Entry 3BEF (X-ray diffraction, 2.20 A resolution); this record covers chains A and B of the 3 polymer chains in the assembly.

[Chain A]
Molecule: Prothrombin
Source organism: Homo sapiens
Notes: EC 3.4.21.5; fragment: thrombin light chain; engineered mutation(s): D102N
Reference sequence: P00734 (THRB_HUMAN); residues 1-14 here correspond to UniProt positions 336-349 (UniProt number = residue number + 335)
Chain sequence (46 residues; row label = number of the first residue in the row; a row labelled like 14A-14M holds insertion residues (14A, then the next letters in order)):
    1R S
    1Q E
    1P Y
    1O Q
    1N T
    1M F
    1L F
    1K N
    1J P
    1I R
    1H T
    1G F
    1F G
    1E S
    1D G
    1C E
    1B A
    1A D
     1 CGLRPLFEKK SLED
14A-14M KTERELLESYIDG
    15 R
Disordered / not traced: 14M, 15
Differences from the reference sequence: expression tag (1Q-1R)
Swiss-Prot annotation at these positions:
  - site: Arg-15 (Cleavage)

[Chain B]
Molecule: Prothrombin
Source organism: Homo sapiens
Notes: EC 3.4.21.5; fragment: thrombin heavy chain
Reference sequence: P00734 (THRB_HUMAN); the construct lacks a stretch of the UniProt sequence and is renumbered around it, so the offset changes along the chain: 16-36 = UniProt 364-384; 37-60 = UniProt 386-409; 61-77 = UniProt 419-435; 78-97 = UniProt 437-456; 7 more segments
Chain sequence (259 residues; row label = number of the first residue in the row; note: 1 number in that range is skipped by the numbering (no residue carries it; nothing is unmodelled there); a row labelled like 60A-60I holds insertion residues (60A, then the next letters in order)):
    16 IVEGSDAEIG MSPWQVMLFR K
   36A S
    37 PQELLCGASL ISDRWVLTAA HCLL
60A-60I YPPWDKNFT
    61 ENDLLVRIGK HSRTRYE
   77A R
    78 NIEKISMLEK IYIHPRYNWR
   97A E
    98 NLDRNIALMK LKKPVAFSDY IHPVCLPDRE TA
129A-129C ASL
   130 LQAGYKGRVT GWGNLKETWT
149A-149E ANVGK
   150 GQPSVLQVVN LPIVERPVCK DSTRIRITDN MFCAG
  184A Y
   185 KP
186A-186D DEGK
   187 RGDACEGDSG GPFVMKSP
204A-204B FN
   205 NRWYQMGIVS WGE
   219 GCD
  221A R
   222 DGKYGFYTHV FRLKKWIQKV IDQFGE
Disordered / not traced: 148-149, 149A-149D, 246-247
Differences from the reference sequence: engineered mutation Asn-102 (Asp462 in P00734)
Disulfides: Cys-42/Cys-58, Cys-168/Cys-182, Cys-191/Cys-220
Glycans and other covalent adducts: N-acetylglucosamine (NAG) linked to Asn-60G
Swiss-Prot annotation at these positions:
  - region: Ala-183 to Val-200 (High affinity receptor-binding region which is also known as the TP508 peptide)
  - active site (Charge relay system): His-57, Ser-195
  - glycosylation: Asn-60G (N-linked (GlcNAc...) (complex) asparagine)
What the authors report for this chain:
  - conformationally variable residues (loop rearrangement, order/disorder transition, register shift, side-chain flip): Met-32, Phe-34, Arg-73, Trp-141 to Glu-146, Gln-151, Arg-187, Cys-191, Gly-193, Trp-215 to Gly-219, Cys-220, Arg-221A
  - contacts within the chain: Asn-143/Gln-151 (hydrogen bond), Asn-143/Glu-192 (backbone contact), Glu-146/Arg-221A, Trp-215/Phe-227 (pi stacking), Arg-187/Asp-221
  - catalytic residues: Gly-193
  - catalytic residues: His-57, Ser-195 (citing earlier work)
  - allosteric site: Phe-34, Arg-73
  - mutagenesis - D102N: abolished catalytic activity (citing earlier work)

[How chain A and chain B interact]
Residue-residue contacts (86):
  Cys-1(A) / Pro-120(B)
  Cys-1(A) / Val-121(B)
  Cys-1(A) / Cys-122(B)  disulfide
  Cys-1(A) / Arg-206(B)  hydrogen bond (backbone-side chain)
  Asp-1A(A) / His-119(B)  salt bridge
  Asp-1A(A) / Arg-206(B)
  Ala-1B(A) / Arg-206(B)  hydrogen bond (backbone-side chain)
  Gly-1D(A) / Phe-114(B)
  Gly-1D(A) / Pro-120(B)
  Ser-1E(A) / Ser-48(B)
  Ser-1E(A) / Asp-49(B)  hydrogen bond
  Ser-1E(A) / Phe-114(B)
  Gly-1F(A) / Asp-49(B)
  Gly-1F(A) / Arg-50(B)
  Phe-1G(A) / Ile-47(B)
  Phe-1G(A) / Ser-48(B)  hydrogen bond (backbone-side chain)
  Phe-1G(A) / Arg-50(B)
  Phe-1G(A) / Trp-51(B)
  Phe-1G(A) / Ile-242(B)  hydrophobic
  Thr-1H(A) / Arg-50(B)
  Thr-1H(A) / Trp-51(B)  hydrogen bond (backbone-side chain)
  Thr-1H(A) / Ile-242(B)
  Thr-1H(A) / Asp-243(B)  hydrogen bond
  Thr-1H(A) / Phe-245(B)
  Asn-1K(A) / Asp-243(B)
  Phe-1L(A) / Lys-235(B)
  Phe-1L(A) / Ile-238(B)  hydrophobic
  Phe-1L(A) / Gln-239(B)
  Phe-1M(A) / Lys-235(B)
  Phe-1M(A) / Gln-239(B)
  Tyr-1P(A) / Cys-122(B)  hydrophobic
  Tyr-1P(A) / Leu-123(B)
  Tyr-1P(A) / Arg-206(B)
  Tyr-1P(A) / Tyr-208(B)
  Glu-1Q(A) / Asn-204B(B)
  Ser-1R(A) / Asn-204B(B)
  Ser-1R(A) / Arg-206(B)  hydrogen bond (backbone-side chain)
  Gly-2(A) / Pro-120(B)  hydrogen bond (backbone-backbone)
  Gly-2(A) / Cys-122(B)  hydrogen bond (backbone-side chain)
  Gly-2(A) / Asn-205(B)
  Gly-2(A) / Arg-206(B)
  Gly-2(A) / Trp-207(B)  hydrogen bond (backbone-backbone)
  Leu-3(A) / His-119(B)  hydrogen bond (backbone-side chain)
  Leu-3(A) / Asn-205(B)
  Leu-3(A) / Arg-206(B)
  Arg-4(A) / Gly-25(B)
  Arg-4(A) / Met-26(B)  hydrogen bond (side chain-backbone)
  Arg-4(A) / Pro-28(B)
  Arg-4(A) / Trp-29(B)
  Arg-4(A) / Arg-137(B)
  Arg-4(A) / Trp-207(B)
  Pro-5(A) / Ser-115(B)
  Pro-5(A) / Asp-116(B)
  Leu-6(A) / Ile-24(B)
  Leu-6(A) / Asp-116(B)
  Phe-7(A) / Ile-24(B)
  Phe-7(A) / Gly-25(B)
  Phe-7(A) / Met-26(B)  hydrophobic
  Glu-8(A) / Lys-202(B)  salt bridge
  Glu-8(A) / Asn-205(B)
  Glu-8(A) / Trp-207(B)  hydrogen bond
  Lys-9(A) / His-119(B)
  Asp-14(A) / Glu-23(B)
  Asp-14(A) / Met-26(B)
  Asp-14(A) / Arg-137(B)  salt bridge
  Asp-14(A) / Trp-207(B)
  Lys-14A(A) / Glu-23(B)  hydrogen bond (backbone-side chain)
  Thr-14B(A) / Arg-137(B)  hydrogen bond
  Thr-14B(A) / Asn-159(B)  hydrogen bond
  Glu-14C(A) / Arg-137(B)
  Glu-14C(A) / Lys-202(B)  salt bridge
  Glu-14E(A) / Lys-135(B)  salt bridge
  Glu-14E(A) / Asn-159(B)  hydrogen bond
  Glu-14E(A) / Tyr-184A(B)  hydrogen bond
  Leu-14F(A) / Lys-135(B)
  Leu-14F(A) / Gly-136(B)
  Leu-14F(A) / Asn-159(B)
  Leu-14F(A) / Trp-207(B)  hydrophobic
  Ser-14I(A) / Gly-133(B)
  Ser-14I(A) / Tyr-134(B)
  Ser-14I(A) / Lys-135(B)  hydrogen bond (side chain-backbone)
  Tyr-14J(A) / Leu-129C(B)
  Tyr-14J(A) / Tyr-134(B)  hydrophobic
  Tyr-14J(A) / Met-201(B)
  Tyr-14J(A) / Lys-202(B)  hydrogen bond (side chain-backbone)
  Tyr-14J(A) / Pro-204(B)
Other interface residues (no listed pair), chain A (33 interface residues in all): Glu-1C, Arg-1I, Leu-14G
Other interface residues (no listed pair), chain B (43 interface residues in all): Tyr-117, Gln-244
Cross-chain cystine bridges: Cys-1(A)/Cys-122(B)

[Summary]
33 residues of chain A face 43 of chain B across their interface, with 1 disulfide bond, 20 hydrogen bonds and
5 salt bridges. Among the polar pairs are Asp-1A(A)/His-119(B), Glu-8(A)/Lys-202(B) and Glu-14E(A)/Lys-135(B).
Covalently linked N-acetylglucosamine: at Asn-60G(B). From the paper: catalytic residues Gly-193(B), His-57(B)
and Ser-195(B); D102N of chain B abolishes catalytic activity.
Here chain A is Prothrombin and chain B is Prothrombin, both from Homo sapiens. Entry 3BEF (Crystal structure
of thrombin bound to the extracellular fragment of PAR1) was determined by X-ray diffraction, deposited
together with 3BEI.
